2PTX - chain A; structure by X-ray diffraction, 1.90 A resolution.

Chain A:
Protein: Enolase
Source organism: Trypanosoma brucei
Notes: EC 4.2.1.11
Reference sequence: Q38BV6 (Q38BV6_9TRYP); residues 1-429 here = UniProt positions 1-429
Sequence (432 residues; row label = number of the first residue in the row; numbers below 1 keep their minus sign (Gly-2 is residue -2)):
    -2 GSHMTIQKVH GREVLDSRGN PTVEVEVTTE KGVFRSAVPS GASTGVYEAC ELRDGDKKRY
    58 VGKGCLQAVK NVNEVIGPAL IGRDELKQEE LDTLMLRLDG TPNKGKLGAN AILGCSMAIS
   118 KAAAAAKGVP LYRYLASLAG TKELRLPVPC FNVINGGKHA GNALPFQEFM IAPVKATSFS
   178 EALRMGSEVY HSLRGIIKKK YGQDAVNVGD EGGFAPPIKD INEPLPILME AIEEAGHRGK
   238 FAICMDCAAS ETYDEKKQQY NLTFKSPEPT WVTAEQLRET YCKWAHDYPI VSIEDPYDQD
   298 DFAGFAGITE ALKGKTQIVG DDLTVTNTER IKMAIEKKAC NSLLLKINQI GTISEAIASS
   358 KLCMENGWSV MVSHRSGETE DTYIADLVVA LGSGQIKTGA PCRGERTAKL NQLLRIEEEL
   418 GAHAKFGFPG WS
Unresolved in the structure: -2
Sequence notes: expression tag (-2 to 0); engineered mutation Lys28 (Arg in Q38BV6)
Bound ions: Zn2+ site 1: Ser40 (together with sulfate ion); Zn2+ site 2: Asp243, Glu291, Asp318

In short:
Asp243, Glu291 and Asp318 coordinate Zn2+ site 2.
Chain A is Enolase (Trypanosoma brucei); the structure, Crystal Structure of the T. brucei enolase complexed
with sulphate in closed conformation, was determined by X-ray diffraction, deposited together with 2PTW, 2PTY,
2PTZ, 2PU0 and 2PU1.
